5JHD - chains D and E of the 5 polymer chains in the assembly; structure by X-ray diffraction, 2.46 A resolution.

== Chain D ==
Protein: TCRalpha chain
Source organism: Homo sapiens
Sequence (213 residues; each row starts with the number of its first residue; numbering starts at 0):
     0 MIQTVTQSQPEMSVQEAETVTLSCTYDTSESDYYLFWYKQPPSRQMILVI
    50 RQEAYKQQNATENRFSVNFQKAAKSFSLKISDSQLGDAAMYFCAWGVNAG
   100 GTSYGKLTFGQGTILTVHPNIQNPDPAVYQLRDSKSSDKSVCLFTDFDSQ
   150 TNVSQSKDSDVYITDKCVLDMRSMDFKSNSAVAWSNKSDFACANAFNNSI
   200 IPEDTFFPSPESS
Not modelled in the structure: 0-2, 133-137, 209-212
Disulfide bonds: C23-C92, C141-C191

== Chain E ==
Protein: TCRbeta chain
Source organism: Homo sapiens
Sequence (242 residues; numbered 2 to 243; the number before each row is that of its first residue):
     2 MIGGITQSPKYLFRKEGQNVTLSCEQNLNHDAMYWYRQDPGQGLRLIYYS
    52 QIVNDFQKGDIAEGYSVSREKKESFPLTVTSAQKNPTAFYLCASSIGVYG
   102 YTFGSGTRLTVVEDLKNVFPPEVAVFEPSEAEISHTQKATLVCLATGFYP
   152 DHVELSWWVNGKEVHSGVCTDPQPLKEQPALNDSRYALSSRLRVSATFWQ
   202 NPRNHFRCQVQFYGLSENDEWTQDRAKPVTQIVSAEAWGRAD
Not modelled in the structure: 2-3, 243
Disulfide bonds: C25-C93, C144-C209
Ligand contacts: EDT ({[-(bis-carboxymethyl-amino)-ethyl]-carboxymethyl-amino}-acetic acid): Y49, K59, E64, G65, Y66, S67, T79, T81

== Interface between chain D and chain E ==
Disulfides between the chains: C166(D)-C170(E)
Pairs across the interface - 84 pairs, chain D then chain E:
  Y33(D) - V99(E)
  Y37(D) - Y102(E)
  Y37(D) - F104(E)  hydrophobic
  Q39(D) - Q39(E)  hydrogen bond
  R43(D) - Q39(E)
  R43(D) - F90(E)
  R43(D) - R109(E)
  Q44(D) - F104(E)  hydrogen bond (side chain-backbone)
  Q44(D) - G105(E)
  Q44(D) - S106(E)
  M45(D) - L45(E)  hydrophobic
  M45(D) - F104(E)  hydrophobic
  R50(D) - V99(E)
  R50(D) - Y100(E)  hydrogen bond
  F91(D) - Q39(E)
  F91(D) - G44(E)
  T101(D) - Y50(E)
  S102(D) - Y50(E)
  Y103(D) - Y50(E)
  Y103(D) - Q52(E)  hydrogen bond (backbone-side chain)
  Y103(D) - G98(E)
  Y103(D) - V99(E)
  G104(D) - Y35(E)  hydrogen bond (backbone-side chain)
  G104(D) - Y102(E)  hydrogen bond (backbone-side chain)
  K105(D) - L47(E)
  L106(D) - Y37(E)  hydrogen bond (backbone-side chain)
  L106(D) - Y102(E)
  F108(D) - L45(E)
  G109(D) - G44(E)
  Q110(D) - G42(E)
  D124(D) - H136(E)  salt bridge
  Y128(D) - S130(E)
  Y128(D) - A132(E)
  Y128(D) - E133(E)
  Y128(D) - H136(E)
  Y128(D) - T137(E)
  Q129(D) - S130(E)
  L130(D) - F127(E)
  L130(D) - E128(E)
  L130(D) - T141(E)
  L130(D) - V143(E)  hydrophobic
  R131(D) - F127(E)
  R131(D) - E128(E)  hydrogen bond (backbone-backbone)
  D132(D) - V126(E)
  D132(D) - F127(E)
  K138(D) - F127(E)
  V140(D) - F127(E)  hydrophobic
  V140(D) - L145(E)  hydrophobic
  L142(D) - T141(E)
  T144(D) - R194(E)
  D145(D) - T137(E)
  D145(D) - R194(E)  salt bridge
  Y161(D) - L176(E)  hydrophobic
  Y161(D) - E178(E)  hydrogen bond (side chain-backbone)
  I162(D) - L176(E)
  T163(D) - D172(E)
  T163(D) - S190(E)
  T163(D) - R192(E)  hydrogen bond
  D164(D) - R192(E)
  C166(D) - C170(E)  disulfide
  C166(D) - T171(E)
  C166(D) - R192(E)
  V167(D) - C170(E)  hydrogen bond (backbone-side chain)
  L168(D) - G168(E)
  L168(D) - V169(E)
  L168(D) - C170(E)
  L168(D) - R194(E)
  D169(D) - S167(E)  hydrogen bond (backbone-side chain)
  D169(D) - G168(E)  hydrogen bond (backbone-backbone)
  M170(D) - K139(E)
  M170(D) - S167(E)
  M170(D) - R194(E)
  R171(D) - H166(E)
  R171(D) - S167(E)  hydrogen bond (backbone-side chain)
  M173(D) - K139(E)
  F175(D) - K139(E)
  F175(D) - R194(E)
  S177(D) - R194(E)  hydrogen bond
  S179(D) - R192(E)  hydrogen bond
  V181(D) - R192(E)
  W183(D) - L145(E)  hydrophobic
  W183(D) - A188(E)  hydrophobic
  F205(D) - H136(E)
  P207(D) - A132(E)  hydrophobic
Interface residues without a listed pair, chain D (51 interface residues in all): F35, M89, S139, S172, A180
Interface residues without a listed pair, chain E (50 interface residues in all): Q43, L92, A125, P129, T147, V195, S196
Interface features reported in the paper:
  - pairs named by the authors: G98(E)-Y103(D)

== Summary ==
Chain D and chain E form an interface of 51 and 50 residues respectively; the contacts include 1 disulfide
bond, 16 hydrogen bonds and 2 salt bridges. Among the polar pairs are D124(D)-H136(E), D145(D)-R194(E) and
Q39(D)-Q39(E). The paper describes a contact between G98(E) and Y103(D).
Chain D is TCRalpha chain and chain E is TCRbeta chain, both from Homo sapiens; the structure, Crystal
structure of LS10-TCR/M1-HLA-A*02 complex, was determined by X-ray diffraction (same publication as 5ISZ).
